6EU2 - chains A and G of the 17 polymer chains in the assembly; structure by electron microscopy, 3.40 A resolution.

[Chain A]
Name: DNA-directed RNA polymerase III subunit RPC1
Source organism: Saccharomyces cerevisiae (strain ATCC 204508 / S288c)
Notes: EC 2.7.7.6
Reference sequence: P04051 (RPC1_YEAST); residue numbers follow UniProt; this construct covers 1-1460
Chain sequence (1460 residues; each row starts with the number of its first residue):
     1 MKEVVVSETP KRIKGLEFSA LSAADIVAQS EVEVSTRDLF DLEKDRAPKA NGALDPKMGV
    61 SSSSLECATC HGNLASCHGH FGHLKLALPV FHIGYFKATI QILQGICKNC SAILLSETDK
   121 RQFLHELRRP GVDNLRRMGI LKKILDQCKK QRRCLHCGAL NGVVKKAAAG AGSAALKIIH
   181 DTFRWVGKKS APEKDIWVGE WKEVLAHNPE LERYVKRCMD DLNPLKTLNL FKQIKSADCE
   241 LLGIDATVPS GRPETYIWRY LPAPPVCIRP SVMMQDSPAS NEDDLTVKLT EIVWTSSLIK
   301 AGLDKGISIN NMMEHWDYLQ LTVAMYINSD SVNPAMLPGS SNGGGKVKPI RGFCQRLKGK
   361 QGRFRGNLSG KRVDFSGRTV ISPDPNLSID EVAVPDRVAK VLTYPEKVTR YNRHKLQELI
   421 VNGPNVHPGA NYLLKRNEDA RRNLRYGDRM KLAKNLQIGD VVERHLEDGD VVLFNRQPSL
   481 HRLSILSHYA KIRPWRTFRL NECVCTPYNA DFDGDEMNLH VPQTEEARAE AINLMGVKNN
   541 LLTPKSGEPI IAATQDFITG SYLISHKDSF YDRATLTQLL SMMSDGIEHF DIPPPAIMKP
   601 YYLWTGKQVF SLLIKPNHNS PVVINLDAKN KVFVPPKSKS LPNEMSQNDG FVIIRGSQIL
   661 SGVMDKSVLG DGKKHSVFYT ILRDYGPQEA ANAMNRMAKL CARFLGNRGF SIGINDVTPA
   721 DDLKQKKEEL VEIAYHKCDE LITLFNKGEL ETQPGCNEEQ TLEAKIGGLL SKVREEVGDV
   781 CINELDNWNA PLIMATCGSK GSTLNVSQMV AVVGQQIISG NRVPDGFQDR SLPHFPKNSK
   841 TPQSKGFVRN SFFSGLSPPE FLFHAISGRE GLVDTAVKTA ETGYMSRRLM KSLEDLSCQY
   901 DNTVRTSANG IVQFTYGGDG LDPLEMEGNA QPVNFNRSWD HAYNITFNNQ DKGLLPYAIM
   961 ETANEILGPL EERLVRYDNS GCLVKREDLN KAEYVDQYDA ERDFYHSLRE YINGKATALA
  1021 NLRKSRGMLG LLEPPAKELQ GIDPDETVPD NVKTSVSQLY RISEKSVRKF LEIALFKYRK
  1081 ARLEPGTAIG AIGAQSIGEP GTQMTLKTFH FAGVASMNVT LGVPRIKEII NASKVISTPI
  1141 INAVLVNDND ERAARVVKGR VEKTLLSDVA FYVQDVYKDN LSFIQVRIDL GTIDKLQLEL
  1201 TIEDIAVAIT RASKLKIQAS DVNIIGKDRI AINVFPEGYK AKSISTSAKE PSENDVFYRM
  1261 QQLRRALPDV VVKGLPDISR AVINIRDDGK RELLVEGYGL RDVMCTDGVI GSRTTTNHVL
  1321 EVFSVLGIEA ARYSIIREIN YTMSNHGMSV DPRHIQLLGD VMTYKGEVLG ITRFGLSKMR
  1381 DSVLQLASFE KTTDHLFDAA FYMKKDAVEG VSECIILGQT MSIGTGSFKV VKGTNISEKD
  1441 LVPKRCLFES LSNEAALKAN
Not modelled in the structure: 1, 169-174, 330-365, 1237-1251
Bound ions: Zn2+ site 1 near Cys70 (its only coordinating residue here); Zn2+ site 2: Cys107, Cys154, Cys157; Mg2+: Asp511, Asp513, Asp515
Swiss-Prot annotation at these positions:
  - region: Pro858 to Glu870 (Bridging helix)
  - binding site (Zn(2+)): Cys67, Cys70, Cys77, His80, Cys107, Cys110, Cys154
  - binding site (Mg(2+)): Asp511, Asp513, Asp515
  - mutagenesis: Thr506 (T506I: Temperature-sensitive), Asn509 (N509Y: Temperature-sensitive), Asn518 (N518Q: Temperature-sensitive)

[Chain G]
Name: DNA-directed RNA polymerase III subunit RPC8
Source organism: Saccharomyces cerevisiae (strain ATCC 204508 / S288c)
Reference sequence: P35718 (RPC8_YEAST); residue numbers follow UniProt; this construct covers 1-212
Chain sequence (212 residues; each row starts with the number of its first residue):
     1 MFILSKIADL VRIPPDQFHR DTISAITHQL NNKFANKIIP NVGLCITIYD LLTVEEGQLK
    61 PGDGSSYINV TFRAVVFKPF LGEIVTGWIS KCTAEGIKVS LLGIFDDIFI PQNMLFEGCY
   121 YTPEESAWIW PMDEETKLYF DVNEKIRFRI EREVFVDVKP KSPKERELEE RAQLENEIEG
   181 KNEETPQNEK PPAYALLGSC QTDGMGLVSW WE
Not modelled in the structure: 1, 132-136, 174-188
Swiss-Prot annotation at these positions:
  - modified residue: Ser162 (Phosphoserine)

[Interface between chain A and chain G]
Pairs across the interface (41; chain A residue first):
  Lys2(A) - Asn36(G)
  Lys2(A) - Ile38(G)
  Lys2(A) - Ile104(G)  hydrogen bond (side chain-backbone)
  Lys2(A) - Phe105(G)
  Glu3(A) - Asn36(G)
  Glu3(A) - Lys37(G)
  Glu3(A) - Ile38(G)  hydrogen bond (backbone-backbone)
  Val4(A) - Ile38(G)
  Val4(A) - Pro40(G)  hydrophobic
  Val5(A) - Lys33(G)
  Val5(A) - Lys37(G)
  Val5(A) - Ile38(G)
  Ser7(A) - Lys33(G)  hydrogen bond
  Pro10(A) - Lys60(G)
  Pro10(A) - Tyr67(G)  hydrophobic
  Thr69(A) - Lys164(G)
  His71(A) - Glu167(G)
  Glu526(A) - Pro61(G)
  Val1430(A) - Leu59(G)
  Val1431(A) - Gly57(G)
  Val1431(A) - Gln58(G)
  Lys1432(A) - Phe18(G)
  Lys1432(A) - Glu56(G)
  Lys1432(A) - Gly57(G)  hydrogen bond (backbone-backbone)
  Gly1433(A) - Glu56(G)
  Thr1434(A) - Thr22(G)  hydrogen bond (backbone-side chain)
  Thr1434(A) - Glu55(G)
  Thr1434(A) - Ile68(G)
  Ile1436(A) - Ile23(G)  hydrophobic
  Ile1436(A) - Val54(G)  hydrophobic
  Leu1441(A) - Ile23(G)  hydrophobic
  Leu1441(A) - Leu51(G)
  Leu1441(A) - Leu52(G)  hydrophobic
  Leu1441(A) - Thr53(G)
  Leu1441(A) - Val54(G)
  Val1442(A) - Asp50(G)
  Pro1443(A) - Asp50(G)
  Pro1443(A) - Arg73(G)
  Lys1444(A) - Tyr49(G)  hydrogen bond (backbone-side chain)
  Lys1444(A) - Asp50(G)  hydrogen bond (backbone-side chain)
  Phe1448(A) - Tyr49(G)
Interface residues without a listed pair, chain A (23 interface residues in all): Thr9, Asp1440, Arg1445
Interface residues without a listed pair, chain G (33 interface residues in all): Leu10, Phe34, Ile39, Ser66, Val158

[Overview]
The interface between chain A and chain G involves 23 residues on one side and 33 on the other, with 7
hydrogen bonds. Polar contacts include Lys2(A)-Ile104(G), Ser7(A)-Lys33(G) and Thr1434(A)-Thr22(G). From
UniProt: 7 Zn2+-binding residues, 3 Mg2+-binding residues and 3 mutagenesis sites on chain A.
Chain A is DNA-directed RNA polymerase III subunit RPC1 and chain G is DNA-directed RNA polymerase III subunit
RPC8, both from Saccharomyces cerevisiae (strain ATCC 204508 / S288c); the structure, Apo RNA Polymerase III -
open conformation (oPOL3), was determined by electron microscopy together with 6EU0, 6EU1 and 6EU3 from the
same study.
